PDB entry 8JA7 | electron microscopy, 3.02 A resolution | chains B and E of the 5 polymer chains in the assembly

# Chain B
Protein: Trehalose transport system permease protein SugB
Source organism: Mycobacterium tuberculosis H37Rv
UniProtKB: P9WG01 (SUGB_MYCTU); residues 2-274 here = UniProt positions 2-274
Amino-acid sequence (274 residues; row label = number of the first residue in the row):
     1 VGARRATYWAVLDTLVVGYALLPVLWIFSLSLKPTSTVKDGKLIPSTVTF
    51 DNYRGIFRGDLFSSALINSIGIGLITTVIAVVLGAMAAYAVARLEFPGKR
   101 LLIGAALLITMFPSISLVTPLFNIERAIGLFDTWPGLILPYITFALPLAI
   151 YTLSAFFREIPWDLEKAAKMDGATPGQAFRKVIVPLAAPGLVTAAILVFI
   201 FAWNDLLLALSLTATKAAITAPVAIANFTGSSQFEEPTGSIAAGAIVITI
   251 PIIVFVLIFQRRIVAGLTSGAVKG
Unresolved in the structure: 1, 273-274
Differences from the reference sequence: expression tag (1)

# Chain E
Protein: Trehalose-binding lipoprotein LpqY
Source organism: Mycobacterium tuberculosis H37Rv
UniProtKB: P9WGU9 (LPQY_MYCTU); numbering as in UniProt (aligned over 2-468)
Amino-acid sequence (468 residues; each row starts with the number of its first residue):
     1 VVMSRGRIPRLGAAVLVALTTAAAACGADSQGLVVSFYTPATDGATFTAI
    51 AQRCNQQFGGRFTIAQVSLPRSPNEQRLQLARRLTGNDRTLDVMALDVVW
   101 TAEFAEAGWALPLSDDPAGLAENDAVADTLPGPLATAGWNHKLYAAPVTT
   151 NTQLLWYRPDLVNSPPTDWNAMIAEAARLHAAGEPSWIAVQANQGEGLVV
   201 WFNTLLVSAGGSVLSEDGRHVTLTDTPAHRAATVSALQILKSVATTPGAD
   251 PSITRTEEGSARLAFEQGKAALEVNWPFVFASMLENAVKGGVPFLPLNRI
   301 PQLAGSINDIGTFTPSDEQFRIAYDASQQVFGFAPYPAVAPGQPAKVTIG
   351 GLNLAVAKTTRHRAEAFEAVRCLRDQHNQRYVSLEGGLPAVRASLYSDPQ
   401 FQAKYPMHAIIRQQLTDAAVRPATPVYQALSIRLAAVLSPITEIDPESTA
   451 DELAAQAQKAIDGMGLLP
Unresolved in the structure: 1-25
Differences from the reference sequence: expression tag (1)
UniProt features mapped onto this chain:
  - binding site (alpha,alpha-trehalose): D97, N151, W276, F278, G351, R421
  - lipidation: C26 (N-palmitoyl cysteine)

# How chain B and chain E interact
Residue-residue contacts (31):
  K39(B) - Q267(E)
  F122(B) - R82(E)
  F122(B) - T85(E)
  R126(B) - T85(E)  hydrogen bond (side chain-backbone)
  R126(B) - G86(E)
  R126(B) - N87(E)  hydrogen bond (backbone-side chain)
  F131(B) - R82(E)
  F131(B) - G86(E)
  L210(B) - R82(E)
  S211(B) - R82(E)  hydrogen bond (backbone-side chain)
  L212(B) - R82(E)
  T213(B) - R82(E)  hydrogen bond (backbone-side chain)
  A214(B) - R83(E)  hydrogen bond (backbone-side chain)
  A214(B) - D88(E)
  T215(B) - R83(E)
  T229(B) - R71(E)
  Q233(B) - T42(E)
  Q233(B) - D43(E)
  Q233(B) - G44(E)
  Q233(B) - A45(E)
  Q233(B) - R71(E)
  Q233(B) - R262(E)
  F234(B) - R262(E)  hydrogen bond (backbone-side chain)
  F234(B) - F278(E)
  F234(B) - S282(E)
  F234(B) - E285(E)
  F234(B) - N286(E)
  E235(B) - N286(E)
  E235(B) - K289(E)  salt bridge
  E236(B) - L263(E)
  P237(B) - L263(E)
Also at the interface, not in a pair above, chain B (18 interface residues in all): A127, S232
Also at the interface, not in a pair above, chain E (22 interface residues in all): A41, T46, A281

# In short
Chain B and chain E form an interface of 18 and 22 residues respectively, with 6 hydrogen bonds and 1 salt
bridge. Polar contacts include E235(B)-K289(E), R126(B)-T85(E) and R126(B)-N87(E). UniProt lists 6
alpha,alpha-trehalose-binding residues on chain E.
Here chain B is Trehalose transport system permease protein SugB and chain E is Trehalose-binding lipoprotein
LpqY, both from Mycobacterium tuberculosis H37Rv. Entry 8JA7 (Cryo-EM structure of Mycobacterium tuberculosis
LpqY-SugABC in complex with trehalose) was determined by electron microscopy.
